Entry 6B40 (electron microscopy, 4.30 A resolution (low resolution: residue-level contacts below are approximate; hydrogen-bond / salt-bridge calls are withheld)); this record covers chains A and B of the 10 polymer chains in the assembly.

== Chain A ==
Molecule: RAG1L
Organism: Branchiostoma belcheri
UniProt: A0A185KID9 (A0A185KID9_BRABE); numbering as in UniProt (aligned over 468-1106)
Chain sequence (658 residues; row label = number of the first residue in the row; X marks 19 residues of unknown identity (built as UNK)):
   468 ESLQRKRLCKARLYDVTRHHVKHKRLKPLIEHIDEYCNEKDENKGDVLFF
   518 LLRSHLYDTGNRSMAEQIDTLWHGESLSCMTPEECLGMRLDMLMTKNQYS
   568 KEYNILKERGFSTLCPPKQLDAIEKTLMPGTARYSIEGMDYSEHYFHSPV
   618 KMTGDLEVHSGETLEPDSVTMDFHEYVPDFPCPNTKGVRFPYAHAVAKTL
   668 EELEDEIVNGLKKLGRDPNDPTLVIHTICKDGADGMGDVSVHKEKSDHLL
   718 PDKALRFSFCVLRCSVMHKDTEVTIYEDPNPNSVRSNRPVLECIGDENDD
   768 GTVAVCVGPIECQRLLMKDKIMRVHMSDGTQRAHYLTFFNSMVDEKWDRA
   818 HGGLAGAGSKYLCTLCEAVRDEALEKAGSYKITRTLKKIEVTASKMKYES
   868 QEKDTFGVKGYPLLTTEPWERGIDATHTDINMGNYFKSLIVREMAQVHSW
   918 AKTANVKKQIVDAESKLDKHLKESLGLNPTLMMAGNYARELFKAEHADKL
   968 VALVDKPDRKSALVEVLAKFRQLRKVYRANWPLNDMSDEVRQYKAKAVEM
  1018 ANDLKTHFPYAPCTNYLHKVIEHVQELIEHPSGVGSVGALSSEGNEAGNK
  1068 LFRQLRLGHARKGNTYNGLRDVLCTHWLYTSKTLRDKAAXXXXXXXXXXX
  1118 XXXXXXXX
Not modelled in the structure: 468-544, 603-630
Metal / ion sites: Ca2+: Asp701, Gly702 (shared with DG45(B), DC46(B) of chain B); Zn2+: Cys830, Cys833, His1035, His1040
What the authors report for this chain:
  - mutagenesis - V751E, V751E/A1064S: decreased catalytic activity
  - mutagenesis - A1064S: unchanged catalytic activity
  - mutagenesis - M949R: decreased growth
  - catalytic residues: Glu1063

== Chain B ==
Molecule: 31TIR intact strand
Sequence (62 nucleotides; row label = number of the first residue in the row; numbers below 1 keep their minus sign (DC-1 is residue -1)):
    -1 CAAGATGGCGACCAGACACTGCTGGGTATAGCGTAAGTATCATAGTGCAG
    49 CGCGCTGCCAAG
Not modelled in the structure: -1 to 32, 58-60
Metal / ion sites: Ca2+: DG45, DC46 (shared with Asp701(A), Gly702(A) of chain A)

== Chain A / chain B interface ==
Residue-residue contacts (24):
  Asp701(A) - DC46(B)
  Met703(A) - DG45(B)
  Asn765(A) - DA47(B)
  Asn765(A) - DG48(B)
  Ala822(A) - DG50(B)
  Ala824(A) - DG50(B)
  Gly825(A) - DG50(B)
  Gly825(A) - DC51(B)
  Ser826(A) - DC51(B)
  Lys876(A) - DC51(B)
  Tyr878(A) - DG50(B)
  Met949(A) - DC46(B)
  Ala951(A) - DG45(B)
  Gly952(A) - DG45(B)
  Asn953(A) - DG43(B)
  Asn953(A) - DT44(B)
  Glu1060(A) - DG45(B)
  Glu1063(A) - DT44(B)
  Glu1063(A) - DG45(B)
  Ala1064(A) - DT44(B)
  Lys1067(A) - DG43(B)
  Lys1067(A) - DT44(B)
  Arg1070(A) - DT44(B)
  Arg1070(A) - DG45(B)
Other interface residues (no listed pair), chain A (26 interface residues in all): Lys720, Lys813, Gly823, Lys827, Lys870, Ile897, Met950, Asn1066
Other interface residues (no listed pair), chain B (16 interface residues in all): DG35, DT36, DA37, DT38, DC39, DA42, DC49, DG52

== Summary ==
The interface between chain A and chain B involves 26 residues on one side and 16 on the other. Asp701(A),
Gly702(A), DG45(B) and DC46(B) coordinate Ca2+. Cys830(A), Cys833(A), His1035(A) and His1040(A) form the Zn2+
site. From the paper: the catalytic residue Glu1063(A); V751E and V751E/A1064S of chain A reduce catalytic
activity; 4 substitutions were tested in all.
Chain A is RAG1L (Branchiostoma belcheri) and chain B is 31TIR intact strand; the structure, BbRAGL-3'TIR
synaptic complex with nicked DNA refined with C2 symmetry, was determined by electron microscopy.
